PDB entry 6VGD | X-ray diffraction, 4.20 A resolution (low resolution: residue-level contacts below are approximate; hydrogen-bond / salt-bridge calls are withheld) | chains C and D of the 5 polymer chains in the assembly

# Chain C
Molecule: 16-nt DNA strand
Sequence (16 nucleotides; row label = number of the first residue in the row):
     2 GAAGCCACAT CCTCTG

# Chain D
Protein: Runt-related transcription factor 2
Organism: Homo sapiens
Notes: fragment: DNA binding domain
UniProtKB: Q13950 (RUNX2_HUMAN); residue numbers follow UniProt; this construct covers 111-287
Chain sequence (177 residues; row label = number of the first residue in the row):
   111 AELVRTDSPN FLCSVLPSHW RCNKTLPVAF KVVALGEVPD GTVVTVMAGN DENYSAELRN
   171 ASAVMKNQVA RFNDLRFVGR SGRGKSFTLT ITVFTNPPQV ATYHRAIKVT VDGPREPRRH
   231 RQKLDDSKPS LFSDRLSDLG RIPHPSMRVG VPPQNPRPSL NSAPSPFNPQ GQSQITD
Disordered / not traced: 228-287
Swiss-Prot annotation at these positions:
  - region: Phe242 to Arg258 (Required for interaction with FOXO1)
  - modified residue: Arg267 (Asymmetric dimethylarginine)
  - cross-link: Lys238 (Glycyl lysine isopeptide (Lys-Gly) (interchain with G-Cter in SUMO2))
  - natural variant: Leu113 (L113R: In CLCD1), Ser118 (S118N: In CLCD1; S118R: In CLCD1), Phe121 (F121C: In CLCD1), Cys123 (C123R: In CLCD1), Arg131 (R131C: In CLCD1; R131G: In CLCD1; R131S: In CLCD1), Asn133 (deletion: In CLCD1), Leu136 (L136P: In CLCD1), Val156 (V156D: In CLCD1; V156G: In CLCD1), Arg169 (R169P: In CLCD1; R169Q: In CLCD1), Met175 (M175K: In CLCD1; M175R: In CLCD1; M175V: In CLCD1), Arg186 (R186T: In CLCD1), Phe187 (F187S: In CLCD1), 16 further natural variant entries in UniProt

# Interface between chain C and chain D
Contacting residue pairs (15; chain C residue first):
  DA3(C) - Arg193(D)
  DA4(C) - Arg193(D)
  DG5(C) - Gly192(D)
  DG5(C) - Arg193(D)
  DG5(C) - Gly194(D)
  DG5(C) - Lys218(D)
  DG5(C) - Thr220(D)
  DG5(C) - Asp222(D)
  DC6(C) - Arg190(D)
  DC6(C) - Gly192(D)
  DC6(C) - Thr220(D)
  DC6(C) - Val221(D)
  DC6(C) - Asp222(D)
  DC7(C) - Val221(D)
  DC7(C) - Asp222(D)
Interface residues without a listed pair, chain C (7 interface residues in all): DG2, DA8
Interface residues without a listed pair, chain D (12 interface residues in all): His129, Arg131, Lys195, Arg225

# Overview
The interface between chain C and chain D involves 7 residues on one side and 12 on the other.
Chain C is a 16-nt DNA strand and chain D is Runt-related transcription factor 2 (Homo sapiens); the
structure, Crystal structure of the DNA binding domain (DBD) of human FLI1 and the complex of the ..., was
determined by X-ray diffraction together with 6VG2, 6VG8, 6VGE and 6VGG from the same study.
